Entry 8OEL (electron microscopy, 8.24 A resolution (very low resolution: no residue pairs are listed; an interface is given only as per-side residue counts)); this record covers chains B and C of the 7 polymer chains in the assembly.

Chain B:
Molecule: RPA32 subunit of the hetero-oligomeric complex involved in homologous recombination
From: Pyrococcus abyssi
UniProt: Q9V1Z1 (Q9V1Z1_PYRAB); residues 2-268 here correspond to UniProt positions 6-272 (UniProt number = residue number + 4)
Chain sequence (269 residues; numbered 0 to 268; the number before each row is that of its first residue; numbering starts at 0):
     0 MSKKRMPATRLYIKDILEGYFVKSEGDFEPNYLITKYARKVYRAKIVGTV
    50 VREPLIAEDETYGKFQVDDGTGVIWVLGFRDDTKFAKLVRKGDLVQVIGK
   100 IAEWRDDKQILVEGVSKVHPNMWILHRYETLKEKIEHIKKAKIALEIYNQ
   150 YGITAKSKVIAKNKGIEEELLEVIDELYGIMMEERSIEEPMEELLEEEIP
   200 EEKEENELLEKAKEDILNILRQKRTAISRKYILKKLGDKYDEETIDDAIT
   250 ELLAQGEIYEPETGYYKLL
Unresolved in the structure: 0-2, 181-268
Sequence notes: initiating methionine (0); expression tag (1)

Chain C:
Molecule: RPA14 subunit of the hetero-oligomeric complex involved in homologous recombination
From: Pyrococcus abyssi
UniProt: Q9V1Z0 (Q9V1Z0_PYRAB); residue numbers follow UniProt; this construct covers 2-117
Chain sequence (122 residues; numbered -4 to 117; the number before each row is that of its first residue; numbers below 1 keep their minus sign (Gly-4 is residue -4)):
    -4 GTGDGSEVQVRRRKPAVERKISEIREEDTRVSLIGRVIKVDKMDYMFWLD
    46 DGTGVAIIESESDLPKVGQVVRVIGRIIRNEEGIHIYAEVIQDFSDADLE
    96 ALEEIRELERKLLPRLEGEIVW
Unresolved in the structure: -4 to 4
Sequence notes: expression tag (-4 to 1)

Chain B / chain C interface:
At this resolution (8 A) residue pairs are not listed: 35 residues of chain B and 34 of chain C lie at the interface.

Summary:
Chain B and chain C form an interface of 35 and 34 residues respectively.
Here chain B is RPA32 subunit of the hetero-oligomeric complex involved in homologous recombination and chain
C is RPA14 subunit of the hetero-oligomeric complex involved in homologous recombination, both from Pyrococcus
abyssi. Entry 8OEL (Condensed RPA-DNA nucleoprotein filament) was determined by electron microscopy (same
publication as 8AAJ, 8AAS, 8C5Y, 8C5Z and 8OEJ).
